PDB entry 1M4S | X-ray diffraction, 1.87 A resolution | chains B and D of the 4 polymer chains in the assembly

Chain B (and D):
Molecule: Acetyl-CoA acetyltransferase
From: Zoogloea ramigera
Notes: EC 2.3.1.9; engineered mutation(s): C89 acetylated; chain D of this document is another copy of the same molecule, construct and numbering; everything in this record applies to it too
UniProtKB: P07097 (THIL_ZOORA); the construct has insertions or renumbered stretches relative to UniProt, so the offset changes along the chain: 1-9 = UniProt 1-9; 11-392 = UniProt 10-391
Chain sequence (392 residues; numbered 1 to 392; the number before each row is that of its first residue):
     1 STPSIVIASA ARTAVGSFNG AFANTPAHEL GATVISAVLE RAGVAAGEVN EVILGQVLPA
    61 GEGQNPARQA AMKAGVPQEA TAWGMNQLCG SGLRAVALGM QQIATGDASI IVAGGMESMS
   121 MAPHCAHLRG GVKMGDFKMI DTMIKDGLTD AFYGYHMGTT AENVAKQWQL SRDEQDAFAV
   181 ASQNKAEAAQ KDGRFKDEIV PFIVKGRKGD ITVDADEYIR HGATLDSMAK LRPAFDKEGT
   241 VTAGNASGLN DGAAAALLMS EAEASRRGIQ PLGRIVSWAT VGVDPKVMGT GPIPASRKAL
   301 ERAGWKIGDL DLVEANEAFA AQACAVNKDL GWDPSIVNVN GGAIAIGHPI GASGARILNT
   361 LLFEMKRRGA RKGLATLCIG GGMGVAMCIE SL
Differences from the reference sequence: insertion (10); modified residue (89); conflict Arg-129 (Ala128 in P07097)
Modified / non-standard residues: Cys-89 (s-acetyl-cysteine; SCY)

Interface between chain B and chain D:
Pairs across the interface (15; chain B residue first):
  Leu-128(B) with Gly-131(D); Val-132(D), hydrogen bond (backbone-backbone); Phe-137(D), hydrophobic
  Arg-129(B) with Gly-131(D); Val-132(D); Lys-133(D), hydrogen bond (side chain-backbone); Met-134(D)
  Gly-131(B) with Leu-128(D); Arg-129(D); Gly-131(D)
  Val-132(B) with Leu-128(D), hydrogen bond (backbone-backbone); Arg-129(D)
  Lys-133(B) with Arg-129(D), hydrogen bond (backbone-side chain)
  Met-134(B) with Arg-129(D)
  Phe-137(B) with Leu-128(D), hydrophobic
Also at the interface, not in a pair above, chain B (8 interface residues in all): Gly-130
Also at the interface, not in a pair above, chain D (8 interface residues in all): Gly-130

In short:
The chain B/chain D interface involves 8 residues from each chain; the contacts include 4 hydrogen bonds.
Polar contacts include Arg-129(B)/Lys-133(D) and Leu-128(B)/Val-132(D).
Both chains are Acetyl-CoA acetyltransferase (Zoogloea ramigera). Entry 1M4S (Biosynthetic thiolase, Cys89
acetylated, unliganded form) was determined by X-ray diffraction (same publication as 1M1O, 1M1T, 1M3K, 1M3Z
and 1M4T).
